PDB entry 8CJ1 | X-ray diffraction, 2.56 A resolution | chains D and J of the 12 polymer chains in the assembly

[Chain D]
Protein: Histone chaperone ASF1A
From: Homo sapiens
UniProtKB: Q9Y294 (ASF1A_HUMAN); residue numbers follow UniProt; this construct covers 1-156
Amino-acid sequence (158 residues; numbered -1 to 156; the number before each row is that of its first residue; numbers below 1 keep their minus sign (Gly-1 is residue -1)):
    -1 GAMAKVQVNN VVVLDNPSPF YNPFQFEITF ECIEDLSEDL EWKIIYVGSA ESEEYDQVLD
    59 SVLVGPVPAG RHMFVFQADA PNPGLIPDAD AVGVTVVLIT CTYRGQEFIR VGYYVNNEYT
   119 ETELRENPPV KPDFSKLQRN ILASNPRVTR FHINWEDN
Not modelled in the structure: -1 to 0, 155-156
Construct notes: expression tag (-1 to 0)
UniProt features mapped onto this chain:
  - motif: Ile31 to Asp37 (Required for interaction with HIRA)

[Chain J]
Protein: c3u_3 chimera inhibitor of histone chaperone ASF1
Amino-acid sequence (6 residues; each row starts with the number of its first residue):
     5 XARRIX
Not modelled in the structure: 5
Modified positions: URL ([(2S)-2-azanyl-4-methyl-pentyl]carbamic acid) at position 5; 66N (L-alaninamide) at position 10

[Chain D / chain J interface]
Pairs across the interface (8; chain D residue first):
  Val11(D) with Ile9(J)
  Leu12(D) with Ile9(J); 66N_10(J)
  Asp13(D) with Arg7(J), salt bridge; Arg8(J); Ile9(J), hydrogen bond (backbone-backbone)
  Asn14(D) with Arg8(J); Ile9(J)
Also at the interface, not in a pair above, chain D (5 interface residues in all): Gln23

[Summary]
5 residues of chain D face 4 of chain J across their interface, with 1 hydrogen bond and 1 salt bridge. Polar
pairs include Asp13(D)-Arg7(J) and Asp13(D)-Ile9(J).
Here chain D is Histone chaperone ASF1A (Homo sapiens) and chain J is c3u_3 chimera inhibitor of histone
chaperone ASF1. Entry 8CJ1 (Urea-based foldamer inhibitor c3u_3 chimera in complex with ASF1 histone
chaperone) was determined by X-ray diffraction (same publication as 8BV1, 8CJ2 and 8CJ3).
